1U8Q - chains A and B of the 3 polymer chains in the assembly; structure by X-ray diffraction, 2.24 A resolution.

Chain A:
Protein: Antibody 2F5 (light chain)
From: Homo sapiens
Notes: antibody fragment or engineered binder
Chain sequence (214 residues; numbered 1 to 214; the number before each row is that of its first residue):
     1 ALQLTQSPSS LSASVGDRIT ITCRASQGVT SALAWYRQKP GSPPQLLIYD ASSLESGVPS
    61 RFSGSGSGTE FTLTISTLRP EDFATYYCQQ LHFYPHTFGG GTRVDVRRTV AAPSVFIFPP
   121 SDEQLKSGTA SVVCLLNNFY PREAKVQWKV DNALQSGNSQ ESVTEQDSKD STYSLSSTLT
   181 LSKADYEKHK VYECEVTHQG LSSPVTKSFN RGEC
Cystine bridges: Cys23-Cys88, Cys134-Cys194

Chain B:
Protein: Antibody 2F5 (heavy chain)
From: Homo sapiens
Notes: antibody fragment or engineered binder
Chain sequence (235 residues; each row starts with the number of its first residue; a row labelled like 35A-35B holds insertion residues (35A, then the next letters in order)):
     1 RITLKESGPP LVKPTQTLTL TCSFSGFSLS DFGVG
35A-35B VG
    36 WIRQPPGKAL EWLAIIYSDD DKRYSPSLNT RLTITKDTSK NQVVLVM
82A-82C TRV
    83 SPVDTATYFC AHRRGPTT
100A-100N LFGVPIARGPVNAM
   101 DVWGQGITVT ISSTSTKGPS VFPLAPSSKS TAGAAAALGC LVKDYFPEPV TVSWNSGALT
   161 SGVHTFPAVL QSSGLYSLSS VVTVPSSSLG TQTYTCNVNH KPSNTKVDKR VEPKSC
Not modelled in the structure: 127-132, 190-191
Cystine bridges: Cys22-Cys92, Cys140-Cys196

Chain A / chain B interface:
Pairs across the interface (81):
  Ala32(A) - Asn100L(B)
  Leu33(A) - Asn100L(B)
  Ala34(A) - Asn100L(B)
  Ala34(A) - Ala100M(B)  hydrophobic
  Tyr36(A) - Ala100M(B)
  Tyr36(A) - Met100N(B)  hydrogen bond (side chain-backbone)
  Tyr36(A) - Trp103(B)
  Gln38(A) - Gln39(B)  hydrogen bond
  Gln38(A) - Phe91(B)
  Pro43(A) - Phe91(B)  hydrophobic
  Pro43(A) - Gly104(B)
  Pro44(A) - Leu45(B)  hydrophobic
  Pro44(A) - Trp103(B)
  Leu46(A) - Ala100M(B)  hydrophobic
  Leu46(A) - Asp101(B)
  Tyr49(A) - Arg96(B)
  Tyr49(A) - Gly100I(B)
  Tyr49(A) - Pro100J(B)  hydrophobic
  Tyr49(A) - Asn100L(B)
  Tyr49(A) - Ala100M(B)  hydrophobic
  Asp50(A) - Gly100I(B)
  Asp50(A) - Asn100L(B)  hydrogen bond
  Glu55(A) - Arg96(B)  salt bridge
  Glu55(A) - Asp101(B)
  Tyr87(A) - Gln39(B)  hydrogen bond
  Tyr87(A) - Lys43(B)
  Tyr87(A) - Ala44(B)
  Tyr87(A) - Leu45(B)  hydrophobic
  Gln89(A) - Trp47(B)
  Gln89(A) - Met100N(B)
  Leu91(A) - Arg95(B)
  Leu91(A) - Val100K(B)
  Leu91(A) - Asn100L(B)
  Leu91(A) - Ala100M(B)
  Tyr94(A) - Trp47(B)  hydrophobic
  Tyr94(A) - Tyr52(B)  hydrogen bond
  Tyr94(A) - Arg58(B)
  Pro95(A) - Trp47(B)  hydrophobic
  Pro95(A) - Pro61(B)
  His96(A) - Trp47(B)
  His96(A) - Arg95(B)
  Phe98(A) - Ile37(B)  hydrophobic
  Phe98(A) - Leu45(B)
  Phe98(A) - Trp47(B)
  Phe98(A) - Trp103(B)  hydrophobic
  Gly100(A) - Ala44(B)
  Phe116(A) - Ala135(B)
  Phe116(A) - Ala137(B)  hydrophobic
  Phe118(A) - Leu124(B)
  Phe118(A) - Ala125(B)
  Phe118(A) - Pro126(B)
  Phe118(A) - Ala137(B)
  Ser121(A) - Phe122(B)
  Ser121(A) - Pro123(B)
  Glu123(A) - Val121(B)
  Glu123(A) - Phe122(B)
  Glu123(A) - Lys209(B)  salt bridge
  Gln124(A) - Phe122(B)
  Gln124(A) - Lys143(B)
  Ser131(A) - Leu141(B)
  Ser131(A) - Lys143(B)
  Val133(A) - Leu124(B)  hydrophobic
  Leu135(A) - Ala137(B)  hydrophobic
  Leu135(A) - Phe166(B)  hydrophobic
  Leu135(A) - Val181(B)  hydrophobic
  Asn137(A) - His164(B)  hydrogen bond
  Asn137(A) - Thr183(B)
  Asn138(A) - His164(B)
  Gln160(A) - Val169(B)
  Gln160(A) - Leu170(B)  hydrogen bond (side chain-backbone)
  Gln160(A) - Gln171(B)
  Glu161(A) - Val169(B)
  Ser162(A) - Phe166(B)
  Ser162(A) - Pro167(B)  hydrogen bond (side chain-backbone)
  Val163(A) - Pro167(B)
  Thr164(A) - Phe166(B)
  Ser174(A) - His164(B)  hydrogen bond
  Ser174(A) - Phe166(B)
  Leu175(A) - Phe166(B)
  Ser176(A) - Phe166(B)
  Ser176(A) - Ser179(B)  hydrogen bond
Also at the interface, not in a pair above, chain A (41 interface residues in all): Ser31, Gly99, Pro119, Asp167
Also at the interface, not in a pair above, chain B (49 interface residues in all): Glu46, Ile50, Asp56, Ser60, Gln105, Ala136, Leu138, Thr165

In short:
The interface between chain A and chain B involves 41 residues on one side and 49 on the other; the contacts
include 10 hydrogen bonds and 2 salt bridges. Polar contacts include Glu55(A)-Arg96(B), Glu123(A)-Lys209(B)
and Tyr36(A)-Met100N(B).
Chain A is Antibody 2F5 (light chain) and chain B is Antibody 2F5 (heavy chain), both from Homo sapiens; the
structure, Crystal structure of the HIV-1 Cross Neutralizing Monoclonal Antibody 2F5 in complex with gp41
Peptide ELEKWAS, was determined by X-ray diffraction together with 1U8H, 1U8I, 1U8J, 1U8L, 1U8M, 1U8N and 14
further entries from the same study.
